5MA3 - chains B and A; structure by X-ray diffraction, 1.70 A resolution.

Chain B:
Molecule: Green fluorescent protein
Organism: Aequorea victoria
UniProt: P42212 (GFP_AEQVI); aligned to UniProt positions 2-238 over residues 2-238
Sequence (243 residues; numbered -4 to 240; 2 numbers in that range are skipped by the numbering (no residue carries them; nothing is unmodelled there); the number before each row is that of its first residue; numbers below 1 keep their minus sign (Gly-4 is residue -4)):
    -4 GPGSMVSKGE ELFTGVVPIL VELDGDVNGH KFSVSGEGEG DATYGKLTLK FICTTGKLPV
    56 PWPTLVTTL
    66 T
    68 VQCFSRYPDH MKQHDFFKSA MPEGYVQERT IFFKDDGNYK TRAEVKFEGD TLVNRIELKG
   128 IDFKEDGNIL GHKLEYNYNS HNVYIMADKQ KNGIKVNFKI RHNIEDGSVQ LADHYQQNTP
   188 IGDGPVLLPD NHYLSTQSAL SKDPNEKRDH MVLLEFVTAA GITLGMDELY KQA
Unresolved in the structure: -4 to 0, 231-240
Glycans and other covalent adducts: covalent link Leu64-Thr66; covalent link Thr66-Val68
Modified positions: Thr66 (chromophore; CRO)
Construct notes: expression tag (-4 to 1, 239-240); conflict Leu64 (Phe in P42212), Leu231 (His in P42212); chromophore (66)

Chain A:
Molecule: R11
Organism: synthetic construct
Sequence (302 residues; each row starts with the number of its first residue):
     9 GPGSDLGKKL LEAARAGQDD EVRILMANGA DVNAADDVGV TPLHLAAQRG HLEIVEVLLK
    69 YGADVNAADL WGQTPLHLAA TAGHLEIVEV LLKNGADVNA RDNIGHTPLH LAAWAGHLEI
   129 VEVLLKYGAD VNAQDKFGKT PFDLAIDNGN EDIAEVLQKA AGGGSGGGSG GGDVNAYDEV
   189 GWTPLHRAAW GHLELVEKLL KNGADVNAAD IDGYTPLHLA AFSGHLEIVE VLLKYGADVN
   249 ADDQAGFTPL HLAAIFGHLE IVEVLLKNGA DVNAQDKFGK TPFDLAIDNG NEDIAEVLQK
   309 AA

Chain B / chain A interface:
Residue-residue contacts (57; chain B residue first):
  Val11(B) with Arg57(A)
  Tyr39(B) with Thr89(A); Ala90(A); Trp122(A)
  Lys41(B) with Gln81(A), hydrogen bond; Leu86(A)
  Thr43(B) with Trp79(A); Gln81(A)
  Leu44(B) with Trp79(A), hydrogen bond (backbone-side chain)
  Arg73(B) with Asn156(A), hydrogen bond
  Tyr145(B) with Phe145(A)
  Asn146(B) with Phe145(A)
  Ser147(B) with Phe145(A); Val188(A)
  Asn149(B) with Val188(A); Trp190(A)
  Tyr151(B) with Trp190(A); Trp198(A), hydrophobic; Asp218(A); Tyr222(A); Phe230(A), hydrophobic
  Ile152(B) with Phe230(A)
  Met153(B) with Phe230(A), hydrophobic; Phe264(A), hydrophobic
  Lys166(B) with Asp220(A); Tyr222(A)
  Arg168(B) with Ile219(A)
  Tyr182(B) with Lys285(A); Phe286(A)
  Asn198(B) with Phe230(A), hydrogen bond (side chain-backbone); Phe264(A)
  His199(B) with Trp198(A); Phe230(A)
  Tyr200(B) with Trp190(A); Trp198(A), hydrophobic
  Gln204(B) with Ile112(A); His114(A); Phe145(A)
  Ser205(B) with Phe145(A)
  Ala206(B) with Asn111(A); Ile112(A), hydrophobic
  Ser208(B) with Leu78(A); Asn111(A), hydrogen bond
  Asp210(B) with Leu78(A)
  Val219(B) with Leu78(A); Trp79(A)
  Leu220(B) with Trp79(A), hydrogen bond (backbone-side chain)
  Leu221(B) with Trp79(A); Asp110(A); Ile112(A), hydrophobic
  Phe223(B) with Ile112(A), hydrophobic; His114(A); Trp122(A), hydrophobic
  Gly228(B) with Trp198(A)
  Thr230(B) with Trp198(A); Gly199(A); His200(A)
Other interface residues (no listed pair), chain B (35 interface residues in all): Lys45, His148, Asp180, Pro211, Thr225
Other interface residues (no listed pair), chain A (34 interface residues in all): Asp45, Leu119, Ala123, Asp143, Lys147, Glu187, Leu227
Interface features reported in the paper:
  - specific contacts: Trp79(A)-Leu44(B) (hydrogen bond), Trp79(A)-Leu220(B) (hydrogen bond), Gln81(A)-Lys41(B) (hydrogen bond), His114(A)-Gln204(B), Asp143(A)-Gln204(B), Asn156(A)-Arg73(B) (hydrogen bond)

In short:
35 residues of chain B and 34 residues of chain A are in contact, with 6 hydrogen bonds. Among the polar pairs
are Lys41(B)-Gln81(A), Leu44(B)-Trp79(A) and Arg73(B)-Asn156(A). The authors report hydrogen bonds between
Trp79(A) and Leu44(B), Trp79(A) and Leu220(B) and Gln81(A) and Lys41(B) among others; contacts between
His114(A) and Gln204(B) and Asp143(A) and Gln204(B).
Chain B is Green fluorescent protein (Aequorea victoria) and chain A is R11 (synthetic construct); the
structure, GFP-binding DARPin fusion gc_R11, was determined by X-ray diffraction, deposited together with
5MA4, 5MA5, 5MA6, 5MA8, 5MA9, 5MAD and 5MAK.
